PDB entry 9GAJ | X-ray diffraction, 1.64 A resolution | chains A and B

# Chain A
Name: Carbonic anhydrase 2
Organism: Homo sapiens
Notes: EC 4.2.1.1
UniProtKB: P00918 (CAH2_HUMAN); residues 1-260 here = UniProt positions 1-260
Sequence (260 residues; row label = number of the first residue in the row):
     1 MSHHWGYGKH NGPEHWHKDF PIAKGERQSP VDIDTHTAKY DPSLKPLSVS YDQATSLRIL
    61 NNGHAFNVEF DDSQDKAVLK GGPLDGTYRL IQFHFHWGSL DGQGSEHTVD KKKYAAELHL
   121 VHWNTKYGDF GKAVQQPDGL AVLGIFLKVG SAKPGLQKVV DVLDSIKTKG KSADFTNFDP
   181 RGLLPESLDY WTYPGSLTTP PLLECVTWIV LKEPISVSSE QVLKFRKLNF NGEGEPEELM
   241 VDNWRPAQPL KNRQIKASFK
Unresolved in the structure: 1
Metal / ion sites: Zn2+: His94, His96, His119 (shared with 4SO_1(B) of chain B)

# Chain B
Name: Aromatic foldamer
Sequence (16 residues; numbered 1 to 16; the number before each row is that of its first residue):
     1 XXXXXXXXXX XXXXXX
Modified residues: 4SO (4-sulfamoylbenzoic acid) at position 1, A1IJ4 (4-[3-(aminomethyl)phenoxy]butylcarbamic acid) at position 2, QUJ (8-azanyl-4-(2-methylpropoxy)quinoline-2-carboxylic acid) at position 3, ZY9 (6-(aminomethyl)pyridine-2-carboxylic acid) at position 4, QVS (8-azanyl-4-oxidanyl-quinoline-2-carboxylic acid) at position 5, QUK (8-azanyl-4-(3-azanylpropoxy)quinoline-2-carboxylic acid) at position 6, ZY9 (6-(aminomethyl)pyridine-2-carboxylic acid) at position 7, A1IKE ((2S)-2-(2-azanylphenoxy)propanoic acid) at position 8, QVS (8-azanyl-4-oxidanyl-quinoline-2-carboxylic acid) at position 9, ZY9 (6-(aminomethyl)pyridine-2-carboxylic acid) at position 10, QVS (8-azanyl-4-oxidanyl-quinoline-2-carboxylic acid) at position 11, A1IJP (8-azanyl-5-(2-phenylethyl)quinoline-2-carbaldehyde) at position 12, QDD (2-(8-azanyl-2-methanoyl-quinolin-4-yl)ethanoic acid) at position 13, ZY9 (6-(aminomethyl)pyridine-2-carboxylic acid) at position 14, QVE (8-azanyl-4-(2-hydroxy-2-oxoethyloxy)quinoline-2-carboxylic acid) at position 15, QUK (8-azanyl-4-(3-azanylpropoxy)quinoline-2-carboxylic acid) at position 16
Metal / ion sites: Zn2+: 4SO_1 (shared with His94(A), His96(A), His119(A) of chain A)

# Chain A / chain B interface
Residue-residue contacts (36):
  His3(A) with A1IKE_8(B)
  Asp19(A) with ZY9_10(B)
  Phe20(A) with QVS_5(B); ZY9_7(B); A1IKE_8(B); ZY9_10(B)
  Pro21(A) with A1IJP_12(B); QDD_13(B); QVE_15(B)
  Ile22(A) with QVE_15(B)
  Arg27(A) with A1IJP_12(B)
  Gln92(A) with 4SO_1(B)
  His94(A) with 4SO_1(B)
  His96(A) with 4SO_1(B)
  His119(A) with 4SO_1(B)
  Val121(A) with 4SO_1(B)
  Phe130(A) with 4SO_1(B); A1IJ4_2(B)
  Val134(A) with A1IJP_12(B)
  Gln135(A) with ZY9_7(B); QVS_9(B), hydrogen bond (side chain-backbone); A1IJP_12(B)
  Gln136(A) with A1IJP_12(B)
  Pro137(A) with A1IJP_12(B)
  Val142(A) with 4SO_1(B)
  Ser196(A) with 4SO_1(B)
  Leu197(A) with 4SO_1(B)
  Thr198(A) with 4SO_1(B)
  Thr199(A) with 4SO_1(B)
  Pro201(A) with A1IJ4_2(B); ZY9_7(B)
  Leu203(A) with QVS_9(B); A1IJP_12(B)
  Glu204(A) with A1IJP_12(B)
  Cys205(A) with A1IJP_12(B)
  Trp208(A) with 4SO_1(B)
Other interface residues (no listed pair), chain A (27 interface residues in all): Glu106

# Overview
27 residues of chain A and 10 residues of chain B are in contact; the contacts include 1 hydrogen bond. The
hydrogen-bonded pair is Gln135(A)-QVS_9(B). His94(A), His96(A), His119(A) and 4SO_1(B) form the Zn2+ site.
Chain A is Carbonic anhydrase 2 (Homo sapiens) and chain B is Aromatic foldamer; the structure, X-ray
structure of HCA(II)/aromatic foldamer complex, was determined by X-ray diffraction.
